PDB entry 6T6E | X-ray diffraction, 1.30 A resolution | chain A

== Chain A ==
Protein: Pol protein
Source organism: Human immunodeficiency virus 1
UniProtKB: A0A290WA76 (A0A290WA76_9HIV1); residues 219-270 here correspond to UniProt positions 220-271 (UniProt number = residue number + 1)
Chain sequence (59 residues; row label = number of the first residue in the row):
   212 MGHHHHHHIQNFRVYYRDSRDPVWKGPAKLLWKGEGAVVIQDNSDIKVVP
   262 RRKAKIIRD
Unresolved in the structure: 212-214
Sequence notes: initiating methionine (212); expression tag (213-218); conflict Val-234 (Ile235 in A0A290WA76)
Metal / ion sites: Ni2+: His-215, His-217
From the paper describing this entry:
  - mutagenesis - K240Q: decreased catalytic activity (3' processing)
  - mutagenesis - K240Q: decreased localization to nuclear import

== Overview ==
His-215 and His-217 coordinate Ni2+. The paper reports that K240Q reduces catalytic activity (3' processing);
K240Q reduces localization to nuclear import.
Chain A is Pol protein (Human immunodeficiency virus 1); the structure, Crystal Structure of the C-terminal
domain of the HIV-1 Integrase (PNL4-3), was determined by X-ray diffraction (same publication as 6T6I and
6T6J).
